PDB entry 7ENR | X-ray diffraction, 4.21 A resolution (low resolution: residue-level contacts below are approximate; hydrogen-bond / salt-bridge calls are withheld) | chains A and C of the 3 polymer chains in the assembly

[Chain A]
Name: CRISPR-associated endonuclease Cas9
Organism: Staphylococcus aureus
Notes: EC 3.1.-.-
UniProtKB: J7RUA5 (CAS9_STAAU); residue numbers follow UniProt; this construct covers 1-1053
Sequence (1053 residues; numbered 1 to 1053; the number before each row is that of its first residue):
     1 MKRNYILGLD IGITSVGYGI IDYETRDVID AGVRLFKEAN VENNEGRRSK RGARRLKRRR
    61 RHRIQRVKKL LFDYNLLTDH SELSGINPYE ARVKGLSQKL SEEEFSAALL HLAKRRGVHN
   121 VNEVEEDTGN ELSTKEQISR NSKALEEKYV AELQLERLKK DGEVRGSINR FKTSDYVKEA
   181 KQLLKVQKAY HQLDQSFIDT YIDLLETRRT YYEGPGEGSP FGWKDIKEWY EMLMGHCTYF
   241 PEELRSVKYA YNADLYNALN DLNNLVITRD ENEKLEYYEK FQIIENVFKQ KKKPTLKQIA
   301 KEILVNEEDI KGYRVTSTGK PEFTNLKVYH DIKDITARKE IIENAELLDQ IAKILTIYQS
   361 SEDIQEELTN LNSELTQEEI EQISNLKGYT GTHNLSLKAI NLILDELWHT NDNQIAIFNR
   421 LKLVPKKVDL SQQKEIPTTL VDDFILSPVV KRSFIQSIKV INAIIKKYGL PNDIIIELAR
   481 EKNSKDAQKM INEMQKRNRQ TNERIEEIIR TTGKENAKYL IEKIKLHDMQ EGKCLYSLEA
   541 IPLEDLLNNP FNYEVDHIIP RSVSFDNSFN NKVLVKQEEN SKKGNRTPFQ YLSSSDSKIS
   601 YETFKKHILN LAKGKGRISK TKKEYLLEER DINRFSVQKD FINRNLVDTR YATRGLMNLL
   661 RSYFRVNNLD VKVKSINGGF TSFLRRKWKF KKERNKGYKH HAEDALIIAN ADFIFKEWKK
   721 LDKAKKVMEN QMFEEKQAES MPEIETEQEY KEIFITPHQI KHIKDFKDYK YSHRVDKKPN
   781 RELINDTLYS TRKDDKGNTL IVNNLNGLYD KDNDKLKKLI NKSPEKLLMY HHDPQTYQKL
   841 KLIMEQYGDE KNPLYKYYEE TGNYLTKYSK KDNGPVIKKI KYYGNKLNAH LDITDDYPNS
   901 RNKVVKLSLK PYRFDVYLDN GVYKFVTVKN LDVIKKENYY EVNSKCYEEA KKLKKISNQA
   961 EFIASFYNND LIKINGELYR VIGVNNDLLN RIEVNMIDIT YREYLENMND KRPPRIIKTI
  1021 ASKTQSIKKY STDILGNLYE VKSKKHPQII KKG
Unresolved in the structure: 1, 735-737, 1053

[Chain C]
Name: AcrIIA14
Organism: Staphylococcus simulans
Sequence (100 residues; each row starts with the number of its first residue):
    61 MKSVKYISNM SKQEKGYRVY VNVVNEDTDK GFLFPSVPKE VIENDKIDEL FNFEHHKPYV
   121 QKAKSRYDKN GIGYKIVQLD EGFQKFIELN KEKMKENLDY
Unresolved in the structure: 61-63

[Chain A / chain C interface]
Contacting residue pairs (27):
  Asp270(A) with Lys75(C); Ser96(C)
  Lys583(A) with Tyr119(C)
  Arg586(A) with Tyr119(C)
  Phe589(A) with Leu93(C); Pro95(C); His116(C)
  Gln590(A) with Leu93(C); His116(C)
  Ser593(A) with Asn69(C); Arg78(C); Tyr80(C)
  Ser595(A) with Ser68(C); Asn82(C); Asn130(C); Gly131(C)
  Ser597(A) with Gly131(C)
  Ser600(A) with Asp159(C)
  Tyr601(A) with Arg78(C)
  Glu602(A) with Ser71(C); Gln73(C); Arg78(C)
  Thr603(A) with Asn157(C)
  Arg630(A) with His116(C)
  Asp631(A) with His115(C); His116(C)
  Asn633(A) with Lys117(C)
Interface residues without a listed pair, chain A (20 interface residues in all): Lys582, Gly584, Ser594, Lys598, Glu629
Interface residues without a listed pair, chain C (21 interface residues in all): Ile132, Leu158

[In short]
20 residues of chain A face 21 of chain C across their interface.
Here chain A is CRISPR-associated endonuclease Cas9 (Staphylococcus aureus) and chain C is AcrIIA14
(Staphylococcus simulans). Entry 7ENR (Crystal structure of cas and anti-cas protein complex) was determined
by X-ray diffraction.
